Entry 8B9S (X-ray diffraction, 2.42 A resolution); this record covers chains A and B.

[Chain A (and B)]
Molecule: Prolyl oligopeptidase family protein
From: Thermoanaerobacter thermohydrosulfuricus
Notes: chain B of this document is another copy of the same molecule, construct and numbering; everything in this record applies to it too
UniProtKB: I9KU82 (I9KU82_9THEO); residues 1-259 here = UniProt positions 1-259
Sequence (259 residues; each row starts with the number of its first residue):
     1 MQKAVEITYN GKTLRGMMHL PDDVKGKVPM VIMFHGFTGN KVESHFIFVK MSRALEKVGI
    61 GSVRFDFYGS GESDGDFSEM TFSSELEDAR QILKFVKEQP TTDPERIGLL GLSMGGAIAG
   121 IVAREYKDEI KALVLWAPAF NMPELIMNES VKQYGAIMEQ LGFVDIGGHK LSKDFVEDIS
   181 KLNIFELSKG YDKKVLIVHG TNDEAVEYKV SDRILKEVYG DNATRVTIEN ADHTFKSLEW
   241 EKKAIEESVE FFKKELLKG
Reported in the primary citation:
  - binding site for glycerol: Glu-43

[Interface between chain A and chain B]
Residue-residue contacts - 62 pairs, chain A then chain B:
  Gln-2(A) / Glu-6(B)
  Gln-2(A) / Arg-15(B)  hydrogen bond
  Gln-2(A) / Glu-72(B)  hydrogen bond
  Ala-4(A) / Ala-4(B)  hydrophobic
  Glu-6(A) / Gln-2(B)
  Arg-15(A) / Gln-2(B)  hydrogen bond
  Arg-15(A) / Arg-53(B)
  Met-17(A) / Arg-15(B)
  Met-17(A) / Glu-72(B)
  Thr-38(A) / Phe-46(B)
  Gly-39(A) / Phe-46(B)
  Lys-41(A) / Glu-72(B)  salt bridge
  Val-42(A) / Glu-72(B)
  His-45(A) / Gly-167(B)
  His-45(A) / Gly-168(B)
  His-45(A) / His-169(B)
  Phe-46(A) / Thr-38(B)
  Phe-46(A) / Gly-39(B)
  Phe-46(A) / Ser-70(B)
  Phe-46(A) / Gly-71(B)
  Phe-46(A) / His-169(B)
  Val-49(A) / Gly-71(B)
  Lys-50(A) / Gly-168(B)  hydrogen bond (side chain-backbone)
  Arg-53(A) / Arg-15(B)
  Arg-53(A) / Glu-72(B)  hydrogen bond (side chain-backbone)
  Arg-53(A) / Ser-73(B)  hydrogen bond (side chain-backbone)
  Arg-53(A) / Asp-74(B)
  Arg-53(A) / Gly-75(B)
  Arg-64(A) / Glu-72(B)  salt bridge
  Ser-70(A) / Phe-46(B)
  Gly-71(A) / Phe-46(B)
  Gly-71(A) / Val-49(B)
  Glu-72(A) / Gln-2(B)  hydrogen bond
  Glu-72(A) / Met-17(B)
  Glu-72(A) / Lys-41(B)  salt bridge
  Glu-72(A) / Val-42(B)
  Glu-72(A) / Arg-53(B)  hydrogen bond (backbone-side chain)
  Glu-72(A) / Arg-64(B)  salt bridge
  Ser-73(A) / Arg-53(B)  hydrogen bond (backbone-side chain)
  Asp-74(A) / Arg-53(B)  salt bridge
  Asp-165(A) / Ser-237(B)
  Asp-165(A) / Leu-238(B)  hydrogen bond (side chain-backbone)
  Gly-167(A) / His-45(B)
  Gly-167(A) / Lys-236(B)
  Gly-168(A) / His-45(B)
  Gly-168(A) / Lys-50(B)  hydrogen bond (backbone-side chain)
  Gly-168(A) / Ser-237(B)
  Gly-168(A) / Glu-241(B)
  His-169(A) / His-45(B)
  His-169(A) / Phe-46(B)
  His-169(A) / Leu-238(B)
  Lys-170(A) / Leu-238(B)
  Lys-236(A) / Gly-167(B)
  Lys-236(A) / Gly-168(B)
  Ser-237(A) / Asp-165(B)
  Ser-237(A) / Gly-168(B)
  Leu-238(A) / Phe-163(B)  hydrophobic
  Leu-238(A) / Asp-165(B)  hydrogen bond (backbone-side chain)
  Leu-238(A) / Gly-168(B)
  Leu-238(A) / His-169(B)
  Leu-238(A) / Lys-170(B)
  Glu-241(A) / Gly-168(B)
Other interface residues (no listed pair), chain A (34 interface residues in all): Asn-40, Gly-69, Gly-75, Phe-77, Phe-163
Other interface residues (no listed pair), chain B (34 interface residues in all): Asn-40, Gly-69, Glu-239

[Overview]
The chain A/chain B interface involves 34 residues from each chain; the contacts include 12 hydrogen bonds and
5 salt bridges. Polar contacts include Lys-41(A)/Glu-72(B), Arg-64(A)/Glu-72(B) and Asp-74(A)/Arg-53(B). The
paper reports a binding site for glycerol at Glu-43(A).
Both chains are Prolyl oligopeptidase family protein (Thermoanaerobacter thermohydrosulfuricus). Entry 8B9S
(Native form, thermostable lipase from thermoanaerobacter thermohydrosulfuricus) was determined by X-ray
diffraction together with 7Q4H and 7Q4J from the same study.
